PDB entry 3T7K | X-ray diffraction, 2.03 A resolution | chains B and D of the 4 polymer chains in the assembly

== Chain B ==
Name: Regulator of Ty1 transposition protein 107
From: Saccharomyces cerevisiae
Notes: fragment: C-terminal domain
Reference sequence: P38850 (RT107_YEAST); residue numbers follow UniProt; this construct covers 820-1070
Sequence (256 residues; numbered 815 to 1070; the number before each row is that of its first residue):
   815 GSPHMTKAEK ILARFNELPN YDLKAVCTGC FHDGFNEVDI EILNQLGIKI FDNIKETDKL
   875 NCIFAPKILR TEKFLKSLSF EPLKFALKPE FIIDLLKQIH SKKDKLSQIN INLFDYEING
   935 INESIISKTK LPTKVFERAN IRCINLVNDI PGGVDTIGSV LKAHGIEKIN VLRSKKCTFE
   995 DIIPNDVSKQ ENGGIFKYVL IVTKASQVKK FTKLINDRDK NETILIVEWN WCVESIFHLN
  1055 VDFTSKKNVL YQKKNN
Unresolved in the structure: 815-820, 915-921, 1002-1008, 1069-1070
Differences from the reference sequence: expression tag (815-819)

== Chain D ==
Name: Histone H2A.1
Notes: fragment: phosphorylated C-terminal peptide
Reference sequence: P04911 (H2A1_YEAST); numbering as in UniProt (aligned over 125-132)
Sequence (8 residues; each row starts with the number of its first residue):
   125 ATKASQEL
Unresolved in the structure: 125-127
Modified positions: Ser129 (phosphoserine; SEP)
UniProt features mapped onto this chain:
  - motif: Ser129, Gln130 ([ST]-Q motif)
  - modified residue: Ser129 (Phosphoserine)
  - cross-link: Lys127 (Glycyl lysine isopeptide (Lys-Gly) (interchain with G-Cter in SUMO))

== How chain B and chain D interact ==
Contacting residue pairs (12; chain B residue first):
  Cys841(B) - Ser129(D)
  Thr842(B) - Ser129(D)
  Gly843(B) - Ser129(D)
  His846(B) - Ser129(D)
  Leu883(B) - Glu131(D)
  Arg884(B) - Glu131(D)  hydrogen bond (backbone-side chain)
  Arg884(B) - Leu132(D)  hydrogen bond (backbone-backbone)
  Thr885(B) - Ser129(D)
  Thr885(B) - Gln130(D)
  Lys887(B) - Ser129(D)
  Thr970(B) - Leu132(D)
  Trp1043(B) - Leu132(D)
Other interface residues (no listed pair), chain B (14 interface residues in all): Glu886, Leu889, Ile971, Val974
Other interface residues (no listed pair), chain D (5 interface residues in all): Ala128

== Overview ==
Chain B and chain D form an interface of 14 and 5 residues respectively; the contacts include 2 hydrogen
bonds. Polar pairs include Arg884(B)-Glu131(D) and Arg884(B)-Leu132(D).
Chain B is Regulator of Ty1 transposition protein 107 (Saccharomyces cerevisiae) and chain D is Histone H2A.1;
the structure, Complex structure of Rtt107p and phosphorylated histone H2A, was determined by X-ray
diffraction (same publication as 3T7I and 3T7J).
